PDB entry 4ZPW | X-ray diffraction, 3.02 A resolution | chain R

# Chain R
Name: Spike glycoprotein
Source organism: Human coronavirus EMC (isolate United Kingdom/H123990006/2012)
Notes: fragment: receptor-binding domain
UniProt: K9N5Q8 (SPIKE_CVEMC); residues 381-588 here = UniProt positions 381-588
Sequence (208 residues; numbered 381 to 588; the number before each row is that of its first residue):
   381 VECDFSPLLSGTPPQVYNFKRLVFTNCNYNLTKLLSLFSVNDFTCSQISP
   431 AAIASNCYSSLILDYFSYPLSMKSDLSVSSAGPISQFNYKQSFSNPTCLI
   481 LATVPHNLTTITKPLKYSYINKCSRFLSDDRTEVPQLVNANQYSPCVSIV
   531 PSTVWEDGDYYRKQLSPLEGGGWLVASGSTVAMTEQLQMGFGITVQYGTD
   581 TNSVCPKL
Cystine bridges: Cys-383/Cys-407, Cys-425/Cys-478, Cys-437/Cys-585, Cys-503/Cys-526
Covalent attachments: N-acetylglucosamine (NAG) linked to Asn-410, Asn-487
UniProt features mapped onto this chain:
  - glycosylation (N-linked (GlcNAc...) asparagine): Asn-410, Asn-487

# In short
N-acetylglucosamine is covalently linked to Asn-410 and Asn-487.
Chain R is Spike glycoprotein (Human coronavirus EMC (isolate United Kingdom/H123990006/2012)); the structure,
Structure of unbound MERS-CoV spike receptor-binding domain (England1 strain), was determined by X-ray
diffraction together with 4ZPT and 4ZPV from the same study.
